4QZW - chains I and Y of the 28 polymer chains in the assembly; structure by X-ray diffraction, 3.00 A resolution.

== Chain I ==
Protein: Proteasome subunit beta type-3
From: Saccharomyces cerevisiae
Notes: EC 3.4.25.1
UniProtKB: P25451 (PSB3_YEAST); residues 0-204 here correspond to UniProt positions 1-205 (UniProt number = residue number + 1)
Chain sequence (205 residues; numbered 0 to 204; the number before each row is that of its first residue; numbering starts at 0):
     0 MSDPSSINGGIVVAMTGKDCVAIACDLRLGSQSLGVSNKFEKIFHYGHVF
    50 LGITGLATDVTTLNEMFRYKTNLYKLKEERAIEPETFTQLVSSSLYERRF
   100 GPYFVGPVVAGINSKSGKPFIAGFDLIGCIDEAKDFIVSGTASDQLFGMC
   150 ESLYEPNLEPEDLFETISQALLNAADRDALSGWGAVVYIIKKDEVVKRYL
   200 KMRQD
Disordered / not traced: 0
UniProt features mapped onto this chain:
  - modified residue: S30 (Phosphoserine)
  - cross-link: K69 (Glycyl lysine isopeptide (Lys-Gly) (interchain with G-Cter in ubiquitin))
Metal / ion sites: Mg2+ site 1: A174, D177, S180; Mg2+ site 2: D204 (shared with A165(Y), D168(Y), S171(Y) of chain Y)
Ligand contacts: 04C (1,2,4-trideoxy-4-methyl-2-{[N-(morpholin-4-ylacetyl)-L-alanyl-O-methyl-L-tyrosyl]amino}-1-phenyl-D-xylitol): D124, L125, C128

== Chain Y ==
Protein: Proteasome subunit beta type-5
From: Saccharomyces cerevisiae
Notes: EC 3.4.25.1
UniProtKB: P30656 (PSB5_YEAST); residues 1-212 here correspond to UniProt positions 76-287 (UniProt number = residue number + 75)
Chain sequence (212 residues; each row starts with the number of its first residue):
     1 TTTLAFRFQGGIIVAVDSRATAGNWVASQTVKKVIEINPFLLGTMAGGAA
    51 DFQFWETWLGSQCRLHELREKERISVAAASKILSNLVYQYKGAGLSMGTM
   101 ICGYTRKEGPTIYYVDSDGTRLKGDIFCVGSGQTFAYGVLDSNYKWDLSV
   151 EDALYLGKRSILAAAHRDAYSGGSVNLYHVTEDGWIYHGNHDVGELFWKV
   201 KEEEGSFNNVIG
Sequence notes: engineered mutation F52 (Cys127 in P30656)
Metal / ion sites: Mg2+: A165, D168, S171 (shared with D204(I) of chain I)

== How chain I and chain Y interact ==
Contacting residue pairs (43):
  S5(I) - N24(Y)
  R27(I) - A169(Y)
  S32(I) - R167(Y)
  S32(I) - D168(Y)
  S32(I) - A169(Y)  hydrogen bond (backbone-backbone)
  S32(I) - Y170(Y)
  L33(I) - F135(Y)  hydrophobic
  G34(I) - R167(Y)  hydrogen bond (backbone-side chain)
  V35(I) - R167(Y)  hydrogen bond (backbone-side chain)
  N37(I) - N209(Y)
  K38(I) - N209(Y)  hydrogen bond (side chain-backbone)
  Q144(I) - W25(Y)
  D175(I) - V26(Y)
  D175(I) - Q29(Y)
  R176(I) - W25(Y)
  R176(I) - V26(Y)  hydrogen bond (backbone-backbone)
  R176(I) - A27(Y)  hydrogen bond (side chain-backbone)
  R176(I) - S28(Y)
  D177(I) - N24(Y)
  D177(I) - V26(Y)
  A178(I) - N24(Y)  hydrogen bond (backbone-backbone)
  A178(I) - V26(Y)
  A178(I) - A169(Y)
  A178(I) - Y170(Y)  hydrophobic
  L179(I) - N24(Y)
  W182(I) - H166(Y)  hydrogen bond (side chain-backbone)
  W182(I) - R167(Y)
  K200(I) - W198(Y)
  M201(I) - W198(Y)
  R202(I) - Q29(Y)
  R202(I) - G173(Y)  hydrogen bond (side chain-backbone)
  R202(I) - D192(Y)  salt bridge
  R202(I) - G194(Y)
  Q203(I) - H166(Y)  hydrogen bond (backbone-side chain)
  Q203(I) - F197(Y)
  Q203(I) - W198(Y)
  Q203(I) - V210(Y)
  D204(I) - R19(Y)  salt bridge
  D204(I) - A165(Y)
  D204(I) - S171(Y)
  D204(I) - G172(Y)
  D204(I) - G173(Y)  hydrogen bond (side chain-backbone)
  D204(I) - V193(Y)
Interface residues without a listed pair, chain I (21 interface residues in all): Q31
Interface residues without a listed pair, chain Y (26 interface residues in all): T21, I211

== Summary ==
21 residues of chain I and 26 residues of chain Y are in contact, with 11 hydrogen bonds and 2 salt bridges.
Polar contacts include R202(I)-D192(Y), D204(I)-R19(Y) and G34(I)-R167(Y). Bound to chain I: compound 04C.
A174(I), D177(I) and S180(I) form the Mg2+ site 1.
Chain I is Proteasome subunit beta type-3 and chain Y is Proteasome subunit beta type-5, both from
Saccharomyces cerevisiae; the structure, yCP beta5-C52F mutant in complex with the epoxyketone inhibitor ONX
0914, was determined by X-ray diffraction, deposited together with 4QUX, 4QUY, 4QV0, 4QV1, 4QV3, 4QV4 and 42
further entries.
